PDB entry 2VWY | X-ray diffraction, 1.65 A resolution | chain A

== Chain A ==
Name: Ephrin type-B receptor 4
Organism: Homo sapiens
Notes: EC 2.7.10.1; fragment: kinase domain, residues 598-899
UniProt: P54760 (EPHB4_HUMAN); residue numbers follow UniProt; this construct covers 598-899
Sequence (302 residues; row label = number of the first residue in the row):
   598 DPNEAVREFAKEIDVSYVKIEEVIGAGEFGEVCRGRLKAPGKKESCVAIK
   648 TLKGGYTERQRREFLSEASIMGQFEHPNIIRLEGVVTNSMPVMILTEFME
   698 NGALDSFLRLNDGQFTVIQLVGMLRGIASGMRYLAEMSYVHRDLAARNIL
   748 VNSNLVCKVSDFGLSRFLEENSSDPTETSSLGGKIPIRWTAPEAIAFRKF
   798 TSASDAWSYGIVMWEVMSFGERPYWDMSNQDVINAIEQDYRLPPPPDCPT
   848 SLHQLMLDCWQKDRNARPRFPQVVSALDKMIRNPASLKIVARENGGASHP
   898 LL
Unresolved in the structure: 598-607, 772-778, 889-899
Differences from the reference sequence: engineered mutation Glu774 (Tyr in P54760)
Bound ions: Mg2+: Asp740, Asp758
Ligand contacts: 7X5 (N'-(5-chloro-1,3-benzodioxol-4-yl)-N-(3-methylsulfonylphenyl)pyrimidine-2,4-diamine): Ile621, Gly622, Val629, Ala645, Ile646, Lys647, Glu664, Met668, Ile677, Ile691, Thr693, Glu694, Phe695, Met696, Glu697, Asn698, Gly699, Ala700, Leu747, Ser757
Swiss-Prot annotation at these positions:
  - active site: Asp740 (Proton acceptor)
  - binding site (ATP): Ile621 to Val629, Lys647
  - modified residue (Phosphoserine): Ser769, Ser770
  - natural variant: Lys650 (K650N: In CMAVM2), Arg656 (R656W: In CMAVM2; uncertain significance), Glu664 (E664K: In CMAVM2), Ala725 (A725T: In CMAVM2; uncertain significance), Arg739 (R739Q: In LMPHM7), Asn745 (N745D: In CMAVM2), Ile782 (I782S: In LMPHM7), Pro789 (P789R: In CMAVM2; uncertain significance; P789S: In CMAVM2; uncertain significance), Asp802 (D802G: In CMAVM2), Gly807 (G807R: In CMAVM2; uncertain significance), Pro820 (P820L: In CMAVM2; uncertain significance; P820T: In CMAVM2; uncertain significance), Arg838 (R838W: In CMAVM2), 7 further natural variant entries in UniProt

== In short ==
Ligands of chain A: compound 7X5. The Mg2+ site is built by Asp740 and Asp758. From UniProt: active-site
residue Asp740 and 10 ATP-binding residues.
Chain A is Ephrin type-B receptor 4 (Homo sapiens); the structure, ephB4 kinase domain inhibitor complex, was
determined by X-ray diffraction, deposited together with 2VWX, 2VWZ and 2VX1.
